PDB entry 6EU0 | electron microscopy, 4.00 A resolution | chains S and Z of the 22 polymer chains in the assembly

# Chain S
Molecule: Template
Sequence (70 nucleotides; row label = number of the first residue in the row):
     1 CGAAGGGTTA CTTCGCGAAC ACATAGTTGC GAAAAAAACA TTTTTTTATA GTAGCCGAAA
    61 ATAGTGGACG
Unresolved in the structure: 25-28, 62-70

# Chain Z
Protein: Transcription factor IIIB 70 kDa subunit
From: Saccharomyces cerevisiae (strain ATCC 204508 / S288c)
UniProt: P29056 (TF3B_YEAST); numbering as in UniProt (aligned over 1-596)
Amino-acid sequence (596 residues; row label = number of the first residue in the row):
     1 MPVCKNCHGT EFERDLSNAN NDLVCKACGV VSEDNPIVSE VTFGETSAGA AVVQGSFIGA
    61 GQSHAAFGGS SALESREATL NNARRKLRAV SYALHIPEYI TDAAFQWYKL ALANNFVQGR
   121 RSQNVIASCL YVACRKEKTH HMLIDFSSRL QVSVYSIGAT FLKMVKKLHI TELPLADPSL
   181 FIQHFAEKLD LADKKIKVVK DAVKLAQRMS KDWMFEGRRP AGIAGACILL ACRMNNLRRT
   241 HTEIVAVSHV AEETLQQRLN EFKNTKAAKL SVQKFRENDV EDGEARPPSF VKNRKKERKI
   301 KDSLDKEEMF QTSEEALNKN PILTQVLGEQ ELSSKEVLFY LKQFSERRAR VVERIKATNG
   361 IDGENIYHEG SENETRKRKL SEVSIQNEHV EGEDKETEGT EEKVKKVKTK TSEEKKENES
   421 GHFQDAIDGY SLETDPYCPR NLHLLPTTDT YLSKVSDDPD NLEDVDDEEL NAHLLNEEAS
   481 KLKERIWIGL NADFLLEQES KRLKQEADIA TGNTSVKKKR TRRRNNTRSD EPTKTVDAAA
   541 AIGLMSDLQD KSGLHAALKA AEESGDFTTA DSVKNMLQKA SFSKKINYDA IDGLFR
Unresolved in the structure: 40-74, 301-438, 513-596
Ion coordination: Zn2+: Cys7, Cys25, Cys28
Swiss-Prot annotation at these positions:
  - zinc finger: Met1 to Glu33 (TFIIB-type)
  - binding site (Zn(2+)): Cys4, Cys7, Cys25, Cys28
  - modified residue (Phosphoserine): Ser381, Ser384

# Chain S / chain Z interface
Pairs across the interface (12; chain S residue first):
  DC39(S) - Gln118(Z)  hydrogen bond to the phosphate
  DA40(S) - Gln118(Z)  sugar contact
  DA40(S) - Arg120(Z)  hydrogen bond to the phosphate
  DT41(S) - Arg120(Z)  salt bridge to the phosphate
  DA50(S) - Ser289(Z)  phosphate contact
  DG51(S) - Arg218(Z)  salt bridge to the phosphate
  DG51(S) - Ser289(Z)  phosphate contact
  DT52(S) - Arg218(Z)  salt bridge to the phosphate
  DT52(S) - Arg219(Z)  phosphate contact
  DT52(S) - Thr254(Z)  sugar contact
  DA53(S) - Arg219(Z)  salt bridge to the phosphate
  DA53(S) - Ala251(Z)  phosphate contact
Interface residues without a listed pair, chain S (8 interface residues in all): DA38

# In short
8 residues of chain S and 7 residues of chain Z are in contact, with 2 hydrogen bonds and 4 salt bridges.
Polar pairs include DC39(S)-Gln118(Z), DA40(S)-Arg120(Z) and DT41(S)-Arg120(Z). Curated annotation (UniProt)
lists 4 Zn2+-binding residues on chain Z.
Chain S is Template and chain Z is Transcription factor IIIB 70 kDa subunit (Saccharomyces cerevisiae (strain
ATCC 204508 / S288c)); the structure, RNA Polymerase III open pre-initiation complex (OC-PIC), was determined
by electron microscopy together with 6EU1, 6EU2 and 6EU3 from the same study.
